7MK9 - chains B and Q of the 17 polymer chains in the assembly; structure by electron microscopy, 3.54 A resolution.

== Chain B ==
Molecule: DNA-directed RNA polymerase subunit beta
Organism: Saccharomyces cerevisiae
Notes: EC 2.7.7.6
Reference sequence: A0A6A5Q4H2 (A0A6A5Q4H2_YEASX); residues 1-1224 here = UniProt positions 1-1224
Amino-acid sequence (1224 residues; numbered 1 to 1224; the number before each row is that of its first residue):
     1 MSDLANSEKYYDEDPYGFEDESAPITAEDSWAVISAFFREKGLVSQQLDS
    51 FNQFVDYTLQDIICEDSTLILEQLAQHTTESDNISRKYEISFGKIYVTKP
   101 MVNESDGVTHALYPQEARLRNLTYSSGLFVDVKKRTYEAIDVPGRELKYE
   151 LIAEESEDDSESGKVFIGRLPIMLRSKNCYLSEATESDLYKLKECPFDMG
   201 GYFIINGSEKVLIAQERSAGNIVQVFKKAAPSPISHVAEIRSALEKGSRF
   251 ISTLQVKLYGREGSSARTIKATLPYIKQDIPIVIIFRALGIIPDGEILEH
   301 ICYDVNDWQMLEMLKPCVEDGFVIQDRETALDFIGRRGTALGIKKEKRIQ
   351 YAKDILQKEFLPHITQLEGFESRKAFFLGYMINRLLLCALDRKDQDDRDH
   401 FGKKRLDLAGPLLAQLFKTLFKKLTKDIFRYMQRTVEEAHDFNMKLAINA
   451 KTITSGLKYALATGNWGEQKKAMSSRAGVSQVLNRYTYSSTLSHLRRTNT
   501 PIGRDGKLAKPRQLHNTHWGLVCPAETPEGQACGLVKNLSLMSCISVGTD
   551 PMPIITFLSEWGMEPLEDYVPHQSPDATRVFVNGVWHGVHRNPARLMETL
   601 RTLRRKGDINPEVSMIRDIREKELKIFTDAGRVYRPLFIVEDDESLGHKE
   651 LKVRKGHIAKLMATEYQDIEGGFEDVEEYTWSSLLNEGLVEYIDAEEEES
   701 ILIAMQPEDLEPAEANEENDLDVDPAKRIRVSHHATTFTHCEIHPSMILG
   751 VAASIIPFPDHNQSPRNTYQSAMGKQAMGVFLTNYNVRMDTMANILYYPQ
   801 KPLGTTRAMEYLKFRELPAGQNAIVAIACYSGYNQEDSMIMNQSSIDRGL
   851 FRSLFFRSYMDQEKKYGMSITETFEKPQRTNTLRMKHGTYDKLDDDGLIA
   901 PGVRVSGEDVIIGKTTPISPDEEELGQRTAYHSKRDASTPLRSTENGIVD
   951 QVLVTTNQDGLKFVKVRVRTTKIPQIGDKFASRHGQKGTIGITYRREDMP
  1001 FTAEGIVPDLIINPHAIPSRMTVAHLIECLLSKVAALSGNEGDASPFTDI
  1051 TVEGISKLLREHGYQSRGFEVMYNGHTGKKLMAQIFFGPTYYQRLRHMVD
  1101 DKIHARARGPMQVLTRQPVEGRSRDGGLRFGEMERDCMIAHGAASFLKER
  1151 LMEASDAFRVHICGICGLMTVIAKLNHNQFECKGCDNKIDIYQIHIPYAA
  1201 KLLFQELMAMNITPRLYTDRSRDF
Disordered / not traced: 1-19, 134-135, 151-158, 262-263, 669-677, 714-725, 731-734, 1213, 1224
Bound ions: Zn2+: Cys-1163, Cys-1166, Cys-1182

== Chain Q ==
Molecule: Transcription initiation factor IIF subunit alpha
Organism: Saccharomyces cerevisiae
Reference sequence: P41895 (T2FA_YEAST); numbering as in UniProt (aligned over 1-735)
Amino-acid sequence (735 residues; row label = number of the first residue in the row):
     1 MSRRNPPGSRNGGGPTNASPFIKRDRMRRNFLRMRMGQNGSNSSSPGVPN
    51 GDNSRGSLVKKDDPEYAEEREKMLLQIGVEADAGRSNVKVKDEDPNEYNE
   101 FPLRAIPKEDLENMRTHLLKFQSKKKINPVTDFHLPVRLHRKDTRNLQFQ
   151 LTRAEIVQRQKEISEYKKKAEQERSTPNSGGMNKSGTVSLNNTVKDGSQT
   201 PTVDSVTKDNTANGVNSSIPTVTGSSVPPASPTTVSAVESNGLSNGSTSA
   251 ANGLDGNASTANLANGRPLVTKLEDAGPAEDPTKVGMVKYDGKEVTNEPE
   301 FEEGTMDPLADVAPDGGGRAKRGNLRRKTRQLKVLDENAKKLRFEEFYPW
   351 VMEDFDGYNTWVGSYEAGNSDSYVLLSVEDDGSFTMIPADKVYKFTARNK
   401 YATLTIDEAEKRMDKKSGEVPRWLMKHLDNIGTTTTRYDRTRRKLKAVAD
   451 QQAMDEDDRDDNSEVELDYDEEFADDEEAPIIDGNEQENKESEQRIKKEM
   501 LQANAMGLRDEEAPSENEEDELFGEKKIDEDGERIKKALQKTELAALYSS
   551 DENEINPYLSESDIENKENESPVKKEEDSDTLSKSKRSSPKKQQKKATNA
   601 HVHKEPTLRVKSIKNCVIILKGDKKILKSFPEGEWNPQTTKAVDSSNNAS
   651 NTVPSPIKQEEGLNSTVAEREETPAPTITEKDIIEAIGDGKVNIKEFGKF
   701 IRRKYPGAENKKLMFAIVKKLCRKVGNDHMELKKE
Disordered / not traced: 1-15, 36-93, 165-324, 448-735
Swiss-Prot annotation at these positions:
  - modified residue: Ser-198 (Phosphoserine), Thr-200 (Phosphothreonine), Ser-515 (Phosphoserine), Ser-560 (Phosphoserine), Ser-562 (Phosphoserine), Ser-571 (Phosphoserine), Ser-655 (Phosphoserine)

== Chain B / chain Q interface ==
Residue-residue contacts - 73 pairs, chain B then chain Q:
  Thr-68(B) / Val-334(Q)
  Leu-69(B) / Gln-331(Q)
  Ile-70(B) / Gln-331(Q)  hydrogen bond (backbone-side chain)
  Leu-71(B) / Arg-330(Q)
  Glu-72(B) / Arg-330(Q)
  Gln-73(B) / Arg-330(Q)
  Leu-74(B) / Arg-330(Q)
  Gln-76(B) / Lys-328(Q)
  Gln-76(B) / Arg-330(Q)
  His-77(B) / Lys-328(Q)  hydrogen bond
  Pro-281(B) / Met-413(Q)  hydrophobic
  Ile-284(B) / Met-413(Q)  hydrophobic
  Ile-292(B) / Arg-398(Q)
  Ile-292(B) / Tyr-401(Q)
  Val-323(B) / Ala-409(Q)  hydrophobic
  Val-323(B) / Arg-412(Q)
  Gln-325(B) / Tyr-401(Q)  hydrogen bond (backbone-side chain)
  Gln-325(B) / Thr-403(Q)
  Asp-326(B) / Arg-398(Q)  salt bridge
  Arg-327(B) / Arg-398(Q)
  Glu-328(B) / Thr-144(Q)
  Glu-328(B) / Arg-398(Q)  salt bridge
  Thr-329(B) / Ile-406(Q)
  Asp-332(B) / Ile-406(Q)
  Phe-333(B) / Met-413(Q)  hydrophobic
  Glu-346(B) / Glu-410(Q)
  Gln-350(B) / Arg-343(Q)
  Gln-350(B) / Phe-347(Q)
  Asp-354(B) / Arg-343(Q)  salt bridge
  Lys-358(B) / Lys-333(Q)
  Glu-368(B) / Leu-342(Q)
  Glu-368(B) / Tyr-365(Q)
  Glu-368(B) / Ala-367(Q)
  Gly-369(B) / Tyr-365(Q)
  Gly-369(B) / Glu-366(Q)
  Gly-369(B) / Ala-367(Q)
  Phe-370(B) / Glu-366(Q)
  Phe-370(B) / Ala-367(Q)
  Phe-370(B) / Gly-368(Q)
  Glu-371(B) / Ser-364(Q)
  Glu-371(B) / Glu-366(Q)
  Ser-372(B) / Glu-366(Q)  hydrogen bond
  Phe-429(B) / Gln-331(Q)
  Gln-433(B) / Thr-329(Q)
  Pro-565(B) / Asn-369(Q)
  Glu-567(B) / Gly-368(Q)
  Met-662(B) / Phe-31(Q)  hydrophobic
  Ala-663(B) / Phe-31(Q)
  Glu-665(B) / Arg-28(Q)  salt bridge
  Tyr-666(B) / Met-27(Q)
  Tyr-666(B) / Arg-28(Q)
  Tyr-666(B) / Phe-31(Q)  hydrophobic
  Tyr-666(B) / Arg-35(Q)
  Gln-667(B) / Arg-35(Q)  hydrogen bond
  Asp-668(B) / Arg-28(Q)  salt bridge
  Arg-807(B) / Ile-22(Q)
  Glu-810(B) / Arg-24(Q)  salt bridge
  Arg-815(B) / Arg-24(Q)
  Ala-1035(B) / Phe-21(Q)  hydrophobic
  Ser-1038(B) / Phe-21(Q)
  Asn-1040(B) / Phe-21(Q)
  Asn-1040(B) / Lys-23(Q)
  Glu-1041(B) / Phe-21(Q)
  Glu-1041(B) / Ile-22(Q)
  Glu-1041(B) / Lys-23(Q)
  Gly-1042(B) / Pro-20(Q)
  Gly-1042(B) / Phe-21(Q)
  Asp-1043(B) / Pro-20(Q)  hydrogen bond (backbone-backbone)
  Ile-1050(B) / Ala-18(Q)
  Ile-1050(B) / Ser-19(Q)
  Gly-1054(B) / Thr-16(Q)
  Leu-1058(B) / Asn-17(Q)
  Leu-1058(B) / Phe-21(Q)  hydrophobic
Other interface residues (no listed pair), chain B (58 interface residues in all): Ala-75, Ile-324, Asp-568, Ala-659, Val-1034, Gly-1039, Asp-1049
Other interface residues (no listed pair), chain Q (41 interface residues in all): Leu-32, Arg-326, Tyr-373, Lys-394

== In short ==
58 residues of chain B face 41 of chain Q across their interface, with 6 hydrogen bonds and 6 salt bridges.
Among the polar pairs are Asp-326(B)/Arg-398(Q), Glu-328(B)/Arg-398(Q) and Asp-354(B)/Arg-343(Q). Cys-1163(B),
Cys-1166(B) and Cys-1182(B) form the Zn2+ site.
Chain B is DNA-directed RNA polymerase subunit beta and chain Q is Transcription initiation factor IIF subunit
alpha, both from Saccharomyces cerevisiae; the structure, Complex structure of trailing EC of EC+EC (trailing
EC-focused), was determined by electron microscopy together with 7MEI, 7MKA, 7ML0, 7ML1, 7ML2, 7ML3 and 7ML4
from the same study.
